Entry 6EE8 (electron microscopy, 3.92 A resolution); this record covers chains D and P of the 10 polymer chains in the assembly.

== Chain D ==
Name: DNA-directed RNA polymerase subunit beta'
From: Mycobacterium tuberculosis
Notes: EC 2.7.7.6
UniProtKB: A5U053 (RPOC_MYCTA); residue numbers follow UniProt; this construct covers 1-1316
Sequence (1326 residues; each row starts with the number of its first residue; numbers below 1 keep their minus sign (Gly-1 is residue -1)):
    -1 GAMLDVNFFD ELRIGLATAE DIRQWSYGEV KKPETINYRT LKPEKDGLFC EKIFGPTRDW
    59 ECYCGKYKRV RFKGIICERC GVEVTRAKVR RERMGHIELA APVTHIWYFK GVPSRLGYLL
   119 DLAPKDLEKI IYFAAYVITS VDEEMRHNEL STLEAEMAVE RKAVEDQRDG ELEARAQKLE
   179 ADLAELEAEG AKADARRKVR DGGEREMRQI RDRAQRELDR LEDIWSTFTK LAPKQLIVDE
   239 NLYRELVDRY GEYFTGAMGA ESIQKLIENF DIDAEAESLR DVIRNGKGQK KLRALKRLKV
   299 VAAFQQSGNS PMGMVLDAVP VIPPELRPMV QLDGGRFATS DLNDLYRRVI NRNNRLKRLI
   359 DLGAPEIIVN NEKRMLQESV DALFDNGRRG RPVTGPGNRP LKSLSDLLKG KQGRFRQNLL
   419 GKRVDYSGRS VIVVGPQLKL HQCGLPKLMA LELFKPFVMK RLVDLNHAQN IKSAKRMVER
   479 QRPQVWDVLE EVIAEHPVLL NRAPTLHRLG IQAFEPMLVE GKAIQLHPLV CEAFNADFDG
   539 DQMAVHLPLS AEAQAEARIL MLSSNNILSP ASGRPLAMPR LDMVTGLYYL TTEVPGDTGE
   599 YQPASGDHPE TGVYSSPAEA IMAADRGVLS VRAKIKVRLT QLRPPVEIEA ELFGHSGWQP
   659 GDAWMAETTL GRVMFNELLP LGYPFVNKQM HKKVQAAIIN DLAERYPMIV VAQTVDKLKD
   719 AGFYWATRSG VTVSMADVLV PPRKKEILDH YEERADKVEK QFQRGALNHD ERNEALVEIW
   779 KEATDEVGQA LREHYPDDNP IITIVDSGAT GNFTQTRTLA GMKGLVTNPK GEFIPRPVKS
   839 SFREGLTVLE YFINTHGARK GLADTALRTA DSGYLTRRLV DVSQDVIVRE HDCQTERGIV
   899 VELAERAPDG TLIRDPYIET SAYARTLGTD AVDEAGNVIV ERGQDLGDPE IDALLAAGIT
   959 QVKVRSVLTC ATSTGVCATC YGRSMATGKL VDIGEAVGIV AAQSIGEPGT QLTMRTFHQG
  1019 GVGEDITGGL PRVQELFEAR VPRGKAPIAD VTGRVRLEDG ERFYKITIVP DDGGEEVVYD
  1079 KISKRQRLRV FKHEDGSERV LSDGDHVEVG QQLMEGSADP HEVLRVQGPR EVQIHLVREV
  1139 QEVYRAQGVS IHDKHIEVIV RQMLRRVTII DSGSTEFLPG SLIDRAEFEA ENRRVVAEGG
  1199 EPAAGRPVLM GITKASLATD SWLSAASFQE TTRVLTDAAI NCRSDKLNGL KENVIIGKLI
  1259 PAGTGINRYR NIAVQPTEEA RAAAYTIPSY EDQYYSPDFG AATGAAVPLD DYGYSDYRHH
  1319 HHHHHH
Disordered / not traced: 1013-1024, 1091-1096, 1283-1324
Construct notes: expression tag (-1 to 0, 1317-1324)
UniProt features mapped onto this chain:
  - binding site (Zn(2+)): Cys60, Cys62, Cys75, Cys78, Cys891, Cys968, Cys975, Cys978
  - binding site (Mg(2+)): Asp535, Asp537, Asp539
Ion coordination: Zn2+ site 1: Cys60, Cys62, Cys78; Mg2+: Asp535, Asp537, Asp539; Zn2+ site 2: Cys891, Cys968, Cys975, Cys978
Reported in the primary citation:
  - conformationally variable residues (domain motion): Lys409

== Chain P ==
Molecule: 90-nt DNA strand
Sequence (90 nucleotides; each row starts with the number of its first residue):
    65 CGTGCTTGTT TCCGCCCGCT TCGGGGCAAC CCTGCCAGTC TAATACAAAT CCGGCAATGG
   125 AGTCAAGACC AGGTTCGGTC ATCCATAGCC
Disordered / not traced: 65-76, 100-104, 142-154

== Chain D / chain P interface ==
Residue-residue contacts (13):
  Lys108(D) with DC91(P), salt bridge to the phosphate; DA92(P), phosphate contact
  Gly109(D) with DA92(P), phosphate contact
  Lys285(D) with DG82(P), salt bridge to the phosphate
  Arg386(D) with DA92(P), phosphate contact
  Gly395(D) with DG98(P), hydrogen bond to the base; DC99(P), base contact
  Asn396(D) with DG98(P), hydrogen bond to the base; DC99(P), sugar contact
  Lys407(D) with DA93(P), salt bridge to the phosphate
  Lys409(D) with DC94(P), salt bridge to the phosphate; DC95(P), salt bridge to the phosphate
  Glu1228(D) with DA92(P), sugar contact
Other interface residues (no listed pair), chain D (12 interface residues in all): Val110, Arg397, Gly408

== Summary ==
12 residues of chain D and 8 residues of chain P are in contact; the contacts include 2 hydrogen bonds and 5
salt bridges. Among the polar pairs are Gly395(D)-DG98(P), Asn396(D)-DG98(P) and Lys108(D)-DC91(P). Curated
annotation (UniProt) lists 8 Zn2+-binding residues and 3 Mg2+-binding residues on chain D. From the paper:
conformational variability at Lys409(D).
Here chain D is DNA-directed RNA polymerase subunit beta' (Mycobacterium tuberculosis) and chain P is a 90-nt
DNA strand. Entry 6EE8 (Mycobacterium tuberculosis RNAP promoter unwinding intermediate complex with RbpA/CarD
and AP3 promoter) was determined by electron microscopy, deposited together with 6EDT, 6EEC and 6M7J.
